5WP5 - chain A; structure by X-ray diffraction, 1.50 A resolution.

== Chain A ==
Molecule: Phosphomethylethanolamine N-methyltransferase 2
From: Arabidopsis thaliana
Notes: EC 2.1.1.-
Reference sequence: Q944H0 (PEAM2_ARATH); residue numbers follow UniProt; this construct covers 1-491
Amino-acid sequence (491 residues; numbered 1 to 491; the number before each row is that of its first residue):
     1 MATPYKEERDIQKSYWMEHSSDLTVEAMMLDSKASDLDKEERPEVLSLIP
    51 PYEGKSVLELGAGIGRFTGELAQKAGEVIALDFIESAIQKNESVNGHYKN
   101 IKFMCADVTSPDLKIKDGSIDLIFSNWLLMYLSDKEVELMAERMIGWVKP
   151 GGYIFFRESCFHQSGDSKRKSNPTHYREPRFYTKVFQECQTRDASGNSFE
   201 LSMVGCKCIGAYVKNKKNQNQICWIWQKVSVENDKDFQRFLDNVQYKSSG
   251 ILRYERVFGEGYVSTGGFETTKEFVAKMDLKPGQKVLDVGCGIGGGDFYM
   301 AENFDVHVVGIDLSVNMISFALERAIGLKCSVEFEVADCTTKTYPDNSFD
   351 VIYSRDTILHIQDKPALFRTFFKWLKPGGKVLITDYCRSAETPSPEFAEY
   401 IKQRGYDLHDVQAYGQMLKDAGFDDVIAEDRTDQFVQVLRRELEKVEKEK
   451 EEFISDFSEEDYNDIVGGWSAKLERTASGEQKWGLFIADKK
Disordered / not traced: 1-6, 20-41
Residues lining bound ligands:
  - S-adenosylhomocysteine (SAH), molecule 1: Arg-9, Trp-16, Gly-61, Ala-62, Gly-63, Arg-66, Phe-67, Leu-81, Asp-82, Phe-83, Ile-84, Ala-106, Asp-107, Val-108, Asn-126, Trp-127, Leu-128, Tyr-131, Leu-132
  - S-adenosylhomocysteine (SAH), molecule 2: Tyr-262, Val-263, Ser-264, Asp-288, Gly-290, Cys-291, Gly-292, Ile-311, Asp-312, Leu-313, Ser-314, Met-317, Ala-337, Asp-338, Cys-339, Thr-340, Arg-355, Asp-356, Thr-357, His-360, Ile-361
Reported in the primary citation:
  - conformationally variable residues (loop rearrangement, order/disorder transition): Glu-7 to Glu-18, His-19 to Glu-41, Ser-159 to Tyr-176
  - mutagenesis - Y131A, Y131F: decreased catalytic activity on pEA
  - mutagenesis - Y131A, Y131F: unchanged catalytic activity on pDME
  - mutagenesis - Y246A, Y246F: unchanged catalytic activity on pEA
  - mutagenesis - Y246A, Y246F: abolished catalytic activity on pDME
  - catalytic residues: Tyr-131, Tyr-246

== Summary ==
Bound to chain A: S-adenosylhomocysteine. The paper reports catalytic residues Tyr-131 and Tyr-246; Y131A and
Y131F reduce catalytic activity on pEA; 4 substitutions were tested in all.
Chain A is Phosphomethylethanolamine N-methyltransferase 2 (Arabidopsis thaliana); the structure, Arabidopsis
thaliana phosphoethanolamine N-methyltransferase 2 (AtPMT2) in complex with SAH, was determined by X-ray
diffraction together with 5WP4 from the same study.
